3N97 - chains C and M of the 6 polymer chains in the assembly; structure by X-ray diffraction, 3.25 A resolution.

== Chain C ==
Molecule: DNA-directed RNA polymerase subunit alpha
Organism: Escherichia coli
Notes: EC 2.7.7.6; fragment: alpha subunit C-terminal domain, residues 246-329
Reference sequence: P0A7Z4 (RPOA_ECOLI); residues 246-329 here = UniProt positions 246-329
Chain sequence (84 residues; row label = number of the first residue in the row):
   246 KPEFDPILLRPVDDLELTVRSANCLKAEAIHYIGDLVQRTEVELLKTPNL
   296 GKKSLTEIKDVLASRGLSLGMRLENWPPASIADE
Disordered / not traced: 246-249, 324-329
UniProt features mapped onto this chain:
  - modified residue: Arg265 (ADP-ribosylarginine), Lys297 (N6-acetyllysine), Lys298 (N6-acetyllysine)

== Chain M ==
Molecule: 22-nt DNA strand
Sequence (22 nucleotides; row label = number of the first residue in the row):
     1 TGGAAAAAAGTACTTGACATGG

== How chain C and chain M interact ==
Residue-residue contacts (5; chain C residue first):
  Val264(C) with DA9(M), phosphate contact
  Arg265(C) with DA7(M), hydrogen bond to the sugar; DA8(M), phosphate contact
  Asn268(C) with DA8(M), hydrogen bond to the phosphate
  Asn294(C) with DA7(M), hydrogen bond to the phosphate
Interface residues without a listed pair, chain M (4 interface residues in all): DA6

== Summary ==
The chain C/chain M interface involves 4 residues from each chain, with 3 hydrogen bonds. Polar contacts
include Arg265(C)-DA7(M), Asn268(C)-DA8(M) and Asn294(C)-DA7(M).
Chain C is DNA-directed RNA polymerase subunit alpha (Escherichia coli) and chain M is a 22-nt DNA strand; the
structure, RNA polymerase alpha C-terminal domain (E. coli) and sigma region 4 (T. aq. mutant) bound to ...,
was determined by X-ray diffraction (same publication as 5CIZ and 3N4M).
